PDB entry 9CAB | electron microscopy, 3.94 A resolution | chains S and Z of the 20 polymer chains in the assembly

== Chain S ==
Molecule: Histone H2A type 1
Organism: Xenopus laevis
Reference sequence: P06897 (H2A1_XENLA); residues 1-122 here correspond to UniProt positions 2-123 (UniProt number = residue number + 1)
Amino-acid sequence (128 residues; numbered 1 to 128; the number before each row is that of its first residue):
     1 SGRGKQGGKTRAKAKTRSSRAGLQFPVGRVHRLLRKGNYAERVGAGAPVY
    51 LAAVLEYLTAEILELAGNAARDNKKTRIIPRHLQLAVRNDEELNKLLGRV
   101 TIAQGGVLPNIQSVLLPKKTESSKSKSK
Unresolved in the structure: 1-9, 117-128
Construct notes: conflict Arg99 (Gly100 in P06897); expression tag (123-128)
Swiss-Prot annotation at these positions:
  - modified residue: Ser1 (N-acetylserine), Lys5 (N6-(2-hydroxyisobutyryl)lysine), Lys9 (N6-(2-hydroxyisobutyryl)lysine), Lys36 (N6-(2-hydroxyisobutyryl)lysine), Lys74 (N6-(2-hydroxyisobutyryl)lysine), Lys75 (N6-(2-hydroxyisobutyryl)lysine), Lys95 (N6-(2-hydroxyisobutyryl)lysine), Gln104 (N5-methylglutamine), Lys118 (N6-(2-hydroxyisobutyryl)lysine)
  - cross-link (Glycyl lysine isopeptide (Lys-Gly)): Lys13 (interchain with G-Cter in ubiquitin), Lys15 (interchain with G-Cter in ubiquitin), Lys119 (interchain with G-Cter in ubiquitin)

== Chain Z ==
Molecule: 285-nt DNA strand
Sequence (285 nucleotides; numbered -105 to 179; the number before each row is that of its first residue; numbers below 1 keep their minus sign (DG-105 is residue -105)):
  -105 GCCAGTGAATTCGAGCTCGGTACCCGGGGATCACAGGATGTACATATCTG
   -55 ACAGCTGCCTGGAGACTAGGGAGTAATCCCCTTGGCGGTTAAAACGCGGG
    -5 GGACAGCGCGTAGCTGCGTTTAAGCGGTGCTAGAGCTGTCTACGACCAAT
    45 TGAGCGGCCTGCGCACCGGGATTCTCCAGCAGGGCTTCCCACGTGCGCAG
    95 CAGGACGCAGCGCTGCCTGAAACTCGCGCCGCGAGGAGAGGGAGGACGAA
   145 CGCGCCCCCACCCCCTTATATAGGCGCCCTTCGAT
Unresolved in the structure: -105 to -77, 93-179

== How chain S and chain Z interact ==
Contacting residue pairs (18; chain S residue first):
  Arg11(S) with DA43(Z), hydrogen bond to the base; DT44(Z), hydrogen bond to the sugar
  Lys13(S) with DG46(Z), salt bridge to the phosphate
  Thr16(S) with DA47(Z), sugar contact
  Arg29(S) with DG48(Z), hydrogen bond to the phosphate; DC49(Z), salt bridge to the phosphate
  Arg42(S) with DG38(Z), hydrogen bond to the sugar; DA39(Z), phosphate contact
  Val43(S) with DG38(Z), sugar contact; DA39(Z), hydrogen bond to the phosphate
  Gly44(S) with DG38(Z), phosphate contact
  Ala45(S) with DG38(Z), hydrogen bond to the phosphate
  Lys75(S) with DC58(Z), phosphate contact; DA59(Z), salt bridge to the phosphate
  Thr76(S) with DG57(Z), hydrogen bond to the phosphate; DC58(Z), hydrogen bond to the phosphate
  Arg77(S) with DG57(Z), sugar contact; DC58(Z), hydrogen bond to the phosphate
Also at the interface, not in a pair above, chain S (13 interface residues in all): His31, Glu41
Also at the interface, not in a pair above, chain Z (12 interface residues in all): DT45

== Overview ==
Chain S and chain Z form an interface of 13 and 12 residues respectively, with 9 hydrogen bonds and 3 salt
bridges. Among the polar pairs are Arg11(S)-DA43(Z), Arg11(S)-DT44(Z) and Arg42(S)-DG38(Z).
Chain S is Histone H2A type 1 (Xenopus laevis) and chain Z is a 285-nt DNA strand; the structure, Cryo-EM
structure of human SRCAP-nucleosome complex in the encounter state (composite structure), was determined by
electron microscopy.
